7XK0 - chains A and B; structure by electron microscopy, 3.59 A resolution.

# Chain A
Name: Glycine--tRNA ligase
Source organism: Oryza sativa Japonica Group
Notes: EC 6.1.1.14
UniProt: Q0DFB6 (Q0DFB6_ORYSJ); residues 43-1068 here = UniProt positions 43-1068
Chain sequence (1045 residues; each row starts with the number of its first residue):
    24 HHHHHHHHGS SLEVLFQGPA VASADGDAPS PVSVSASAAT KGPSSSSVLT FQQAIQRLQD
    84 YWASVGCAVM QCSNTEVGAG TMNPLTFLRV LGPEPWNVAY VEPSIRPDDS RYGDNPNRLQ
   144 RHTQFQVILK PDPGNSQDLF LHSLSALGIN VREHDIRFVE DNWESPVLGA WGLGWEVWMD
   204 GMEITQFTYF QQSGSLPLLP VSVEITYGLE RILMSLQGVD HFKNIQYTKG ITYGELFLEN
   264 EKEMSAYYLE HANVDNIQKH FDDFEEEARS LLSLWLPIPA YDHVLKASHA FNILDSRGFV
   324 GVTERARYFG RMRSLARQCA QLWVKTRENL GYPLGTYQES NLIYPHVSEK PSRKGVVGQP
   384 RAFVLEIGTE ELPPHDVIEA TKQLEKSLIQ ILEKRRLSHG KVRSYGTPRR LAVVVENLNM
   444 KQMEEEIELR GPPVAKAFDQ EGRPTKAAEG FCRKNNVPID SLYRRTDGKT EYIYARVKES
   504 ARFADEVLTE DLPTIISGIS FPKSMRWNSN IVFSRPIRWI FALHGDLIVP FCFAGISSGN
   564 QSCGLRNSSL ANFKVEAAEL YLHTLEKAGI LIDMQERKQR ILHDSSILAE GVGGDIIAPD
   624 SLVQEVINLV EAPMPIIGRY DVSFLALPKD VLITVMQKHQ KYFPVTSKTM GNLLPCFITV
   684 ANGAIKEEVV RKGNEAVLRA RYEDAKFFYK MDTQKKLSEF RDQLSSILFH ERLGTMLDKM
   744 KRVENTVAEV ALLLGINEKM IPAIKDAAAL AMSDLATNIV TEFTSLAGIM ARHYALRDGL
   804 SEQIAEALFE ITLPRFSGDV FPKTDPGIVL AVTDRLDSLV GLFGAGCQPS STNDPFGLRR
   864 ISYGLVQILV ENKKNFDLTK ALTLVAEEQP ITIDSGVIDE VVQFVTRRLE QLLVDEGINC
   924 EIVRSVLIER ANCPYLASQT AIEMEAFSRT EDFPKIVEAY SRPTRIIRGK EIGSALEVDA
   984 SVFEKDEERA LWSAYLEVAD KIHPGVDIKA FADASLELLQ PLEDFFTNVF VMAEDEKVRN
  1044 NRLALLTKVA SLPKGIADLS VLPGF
Unresolved in the structure: 24-69, 363-378
Differences from the reference sequence: expression tag (24-42); conflict Pro481 (Leu in Q0DFB6), Thr967 (Ala in Q0DFB6), Lys1040 (Arg in Q0DFB6)

# Chain B
Molecule: tRNA(gly)
Source organism: Oryza sativa
Sequence (74 nucleotides; each row starts with the number of its first residue):
     1 XCGAGCGUAG UUCAAUGGUA AAACAUCUCC UUGCCAAGGA GAAGAUACGG GUUCGAUUCC
    61 CGCCGCUCGC CCCA
Unresolved in the structure: 72-74
Modified positions: GTP (guanosine-5'-triphosphate) at position 1

# Chain A / chain B interface
Pairs across the interface (44):
  Arg453(A) - G18(B)  salt bridge to the phosphate
  Arg453(A) - U19(B)  salt bridge to the phosphate
  Gly454(A) - G18(B)  base contact
  Pro455(A) - G18(B)  base contact
  Pro456(A) - G18(B)  phosphate contact
  Pro456(A) - U19(B)  base contact
  Lys469(A) - C54(B)  sugar contact
  Ala470(A) - G18(B)  base contact
  Ala470(A) - C54(B)  base contact
  Gly473(A) - C54(B)  hydrogen bond to the base
  Phe474(A) - G18(B)  base contact
  Arg476(A) - C54(B)  salt bridge to the phosphate
  Lys477(A) - C54(B)  base contact
  Lys492(A) - U19(B)  base contact
  Tyr495(A) - U19(B)  hydrogen bond to the base
  Ser523(A) - A4(B)  phosphate contact
  Pro525(A) - C2(B)  sugar contact
  Asn856(A) - GTP_1(B)
  Asp857(A) - C71(B)  base contact
  Arg862(A) - C68(B)  salt bridge to the phosphate
  Arg862(A) - G69(B)  salt bridge to the phosphate
  Arg863(A) - C70(B)  salt bridge to the phosphate
  Arg910(A) - U67(B)  sugar contact
  Arg911(A) - U67(B)  salt bridge to the phosphate
  Arg911(A) - C68(B)  salt bridge to the phosphate
  Glu924(A) - U11(B)  sugar contact
  Glu961(A) - A36(B)  sugar contact
  Ser964(A) - C35(B)  sugar contact
  Arg965(A) - C35(B)  hydrogen bond to the sugar
  Arg965(A) - A36(B)  sugar contact
  Arg968(A) - C35(B)  sugar contact
  Arg968(A) - A36(B)  salt bridge to the phosphate
  Ile969(A) - C35(B)  sugar contact
  Phe1029(A) - C34(B)  base contact
  Phe1029(A) - C35(B)  base contact
  Thr1030(A) - G33(B)  base contact
  Val1032(A) - C34(B)  hydrogen bond to the base
  Phe1033(A) - G33(B)  base contact
  Phe1033(A) - C34(B)  base contact
  Val1034(A) - C34(B)  hydrogen bond to the base
  Met1035(A) - C34(B)  hydrogen bond to the base
  Gly1067(A) - C24(B)  sugar contact
  Phe1068(A) - A25(B)  phosphate contact
  Phe1068(A) - A37(B)  phosphate contact
Other interface residues (no listed pair), chain A (42 interface residues in all): Glu494, Phe524, Thr855, Tyr866, Gln914, Arg927, Asn1031, Pro1066
Other interface residues (no listed pair), chain B (22 interface residues in all): G3, G17, U26

# In short
42 residues of chain A face 22 of chain B across their interface; the contacts include 6 hydrogen bonds and 9
salt bridges. Among the polar pairs are Gly473(A)-C54(B), Tyr495(A)-U19(B) and Val1032(A)-C34(B).
Here chain A is Glycine--tRNA ligase (Oryza sativa Japonica Group) and chain B is tRNA(gly) (Oryza sativa).
Entry 7XK0 (Cryo-EM strucrture of Oryza sativa plastid glycyl-tRNA synthetase in complex with tRNA (tRNA
locked state)) was determined by electron microscopy, deposited together with 7XJY, 7XK1 and 8H1C.
